3LJ5 - chains D and E of the 12 polymer chains in the assembly; structure by X-ray diffraction, 7.50 A resolution (low resolution: residue-level contacts below are approximate; hydrogen-bond / salt-bridge calls are withheld).

[Chain D (and E)]
Molecule: Portal protein
Source organism: Enterobacteria phage P22
Notes: chain E of this document is another copy of the same molecule, construct and numbering; everything in this record applies to it too
Reference sequence: P26744 (PORTL_BPP22); residue numbers follow UniProt; this construct covers 1-725
Sequence (725 residues; each row starts with the number of its first residue):
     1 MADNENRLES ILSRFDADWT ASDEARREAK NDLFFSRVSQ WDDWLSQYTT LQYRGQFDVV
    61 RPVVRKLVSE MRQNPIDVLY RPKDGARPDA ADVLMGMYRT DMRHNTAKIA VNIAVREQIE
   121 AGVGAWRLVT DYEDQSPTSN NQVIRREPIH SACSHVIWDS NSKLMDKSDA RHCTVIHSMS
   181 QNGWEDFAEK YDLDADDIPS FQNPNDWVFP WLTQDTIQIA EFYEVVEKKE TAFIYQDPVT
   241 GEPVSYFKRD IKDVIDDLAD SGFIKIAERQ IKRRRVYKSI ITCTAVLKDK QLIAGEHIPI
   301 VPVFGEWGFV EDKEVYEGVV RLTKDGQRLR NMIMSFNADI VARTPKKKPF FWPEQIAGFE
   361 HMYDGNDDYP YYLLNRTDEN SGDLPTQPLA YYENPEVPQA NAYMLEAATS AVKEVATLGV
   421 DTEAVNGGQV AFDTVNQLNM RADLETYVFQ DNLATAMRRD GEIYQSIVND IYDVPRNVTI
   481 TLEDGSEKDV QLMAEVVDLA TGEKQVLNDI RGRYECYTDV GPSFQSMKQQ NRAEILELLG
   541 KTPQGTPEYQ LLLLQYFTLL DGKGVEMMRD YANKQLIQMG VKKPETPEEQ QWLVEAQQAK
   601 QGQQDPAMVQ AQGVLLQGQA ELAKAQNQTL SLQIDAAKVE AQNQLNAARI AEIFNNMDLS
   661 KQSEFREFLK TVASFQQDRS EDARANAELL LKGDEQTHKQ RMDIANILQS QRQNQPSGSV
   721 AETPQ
Disordered / not traced: 1-4, 464-492

[How chain D and chain E interact]
Contacting residue pairs (194):
  Glu-5(D) / Asp-196(E)
  Asp-23(D) / Leu-212(E)
  Glu-24(D) / Leu-212(E)
  Glu-24(D) / Thr-213(E)
  Arg-26(D) / Leu-212(E)
  Arg-27(D) / Trp-211(E)
  Arg-27(D) / Leu-212(E)
  Arg-27(D) / Thr-213(E)
  Arg-81(D) / Gln-529(E)
  Arg-81(D) / Arg-532(E)
  Arg-81(D) / Leu-560(E)
  Pro-82(D) / Leu-560(E)
  Lys-83(D) / Lys-528(E)
  Asp-84(D) / Gly-96(E)
  Asp-84(D) / Ser-526(E)
  Asp-84(D) / Met-527(E)
  Asp-84(D) / Lys-528(E)
  Ala-86(D) / Lys-528(E)
  Pro-88(D) / Asp-561(E)
  Pro-88(D) / Arg-569(E)
  Asp-89(D) / Asp-561(E)
  Asp-92(D) / Asp-561(E)
  Asn-161(D) / Met-179(E)
  Asn-161(D) / Ser-180(E)
  Lys-163(D) / Pro-148(E)
  Lys-163(D) / His-150(E)
  Lys-163(D) / Ser-178(E)
  Leu-164(D) / Thr-106(E)
  Leu-164(D) / Ile-109(E)
  Leu-164(D) / Pro-148(E)
  Met-165(D) / Ile-109(E)
  Asp-166(D) / Asn-105(E)
  Arg-171(D) / Asn-182(E)
  Arg-171(D) / Asp-186(E)
  His-172(D) / Asn-182(E)
  Lys-229(D) / Asp-134(E)
  Arg-269(D) / Asn-141(E)
  Gln-270(D) / Asp-134(E)
  Ile-271(D) / Asp-134(E)
  Lys-272(D) / Asp-131(E)
  Lys-272(D) / Tyr-132(E)
  Lys-272(D) / Glu-133(E)
  Lys-272(D) / Asp-134(E)
  Lys-272(D) / Gln-135(E)
  Arg-273(D) / Gln-135(E)
  Glu-296(D) / Gln-135(E)
  Glu-306(D) / Arg-61(E)
  Glu-306(D) / Arg-65(E)
  Glu-306(D) / Arg-116(E)
  Trp-307(D) / Ile-113(E)
  Trp-307(D) / Arg-116(E)
  Trp-307(D) / His-150(E)
  Gly-308(D) / His-150(E)
  Phe-309(D) / His-150(E)
  Phe-309(D) / Ser-151(E)
  Val-310(D) / Ser-36(E)
  Val-310(D) / Gln-40(E)
  Val-310(D) / Ser-151(E)
  Glu-311(D) / Asn-205(E)
  Glu-311(D) / Trp-211(E)
  Glu-311(D) / Thr-213(E)
  Asp-312(D) / His-155(E)
  Asp-312(D) / Ser-178(E)
  Asp-312(D) / Asn-205(E)
  Glu-317(D) / Arg-61(E)
  Val-319(D) / Arg-65(E)
  Leu-322(D) / Asp-58(E)
  Leu-322(D) / Arg-65(E)
  Asp-325(D) / Tyr-53(E)
  Asp-325(D) / Gly-55(E)
  Asp-325(D) / Gln-56(E)
  Leu-329(D) / Tyr-53(E)
  Phe-336(D) / Val-341(E)
  Phe-336(D) / Ala-342(E)
  Pro-345(D) / Tyr-363(E)
  Pro-345(D) / Tyr-372(E)
  Lys-346(D) / Asp-367(E)
  Lys-346(D) / Tyr-372(E)
  Lys-348(D) / Asn-366(E)
  Lys-348(D) / Tyr-369(E)
  Lys-348(D) / Tyr-372(E)
  Pro-349(D) / Tyr-371(E)
  Pro-349(D) / Tyr-372(E)
  Phe-350(D) / Tyr-363(E)
  Phe-350(D) / Tyr-372(E)
  Phe-350(D) / Leu-374(E)
  Phe-350(D) / Gln-387(E)
  Phe-350(D) / Pro-388(E)
  Phe-350(D) / Tyr-391(E)
  Phe-351(D) / Tyr-371(E)
  Phe-351(D) / Tyr-372(E)
  Phe-351(D) / Leu-373(E)
  Phe-351(D) / Leu-374(E)
  Trp-352(D) / Leu-374(E)
  Trp-352(D) / Asn-375(E)
  Trp-352(D) / Arg-376(E)
  Trp-352(D) / Pro-385(E)
  Pro-353(D) / Phe-359(E)
  Pro-353(D) / Leu-373(E)
  Pro-353(D) / Leu-374(E)
  Glu-354(D) / Arg-376(E)
  Glu-354(D) / Thr-377(E)
  Ile-356(D) / Tyr-371(E)
  Glu-360(D) / Tyr-371(E)
  Tyr-363(D) / Pro-370(E)
  Tyr-363(D) / Tyr-371(E)
  Asp-364(D) / Pro-370(E)
  Asp-378(D) / Arg-376(E)
  Ser-381(D) / Arg-376(E)
  Asp-383(D) / Arg-376(E)
  Leu-384(D) / Arg-376(E)
  Pro-388(D) / Gln-387(E)
  Ala-390(D) / Gln-387(E)
  Tyr-391(D) / Tyr-391(E)
  Tyr-392(D) / Pro-349(E)
  Tyr-392(D) / Tyr-391(E)
  Glu-393(D) / Lys-347(E)
  Glu-393(D) / Tyr-391(E)
  Asn-394(D) / Lys-347(E)
  Glu-396(D) / Lys-347(E)
  Glu-396(D) / Asn-394(E)
  Pro-398(D) / Pro-395(E)
  Gln-399(D) / Pro-395(E)
  Gln-399(D) / Glu-396(E)
  Gln-399(D) / Val-397(E)
  Ala-400(D) / Ile-340(E)
  Ala-400(D) / Val-341(E)
  Ala-400(D) / Pro-395(E)
  Ala-400(D) / Glu-396(E)
  Ala-400(D) / Val-397(E)
  Asn-401(D) / Val-341(E)
  Asn-401(D) / Lys-346(E)
  Tyr-403(D) / Asn-337(E)
  Tyr-403(D) / Val-397(E)
  Tyr-403(D) / Asn-401(E)
  Tyr-403(D) / Ala-402(E)
  Tyr-403(D) / Leu-405(E)
  Met-404(D) / Met-334(E)
  Met-404(D) / Asn-337(E)
  Met-404(D) / Ala-338(E)
  Ala-407(D) / Met-334(E)
  Ala-411(D) / Phe-57(E)
  Glu-414(D) / Phe-57(E)
  Glu-414(D) / Pro-62(E)
  Glu-414(D) / Lys-413(E)
  Val-415(D) / Phe-57(E)
  Val-415(D) / Asp-58(E)
  Val-415(D) / Pro-62(E)
  Val-415(D) / Arg-65(E)
  Thr-417(D) / Pro-62(E)
  Leu-418(D) / Arg-65(E)
  Asn-426(D) / Gln-73(E)
  Gly-428(D) / Ser-69(E)
  Val-430(D) / Ser-69(E)
  Val-430(D) / Gln-73(E)
  Ala-431(D) / Ser-69(E)
  Thr-434(D) / Arg-72(E)
  Thr-434(D) / Lys-108(E)
  Val-435(D) / Arg-72(E)
  Leu-438(D) / Asn-105(E)
  Leu-438(D) / Lys-108(E)
  Arg-441(D) / Asn-105(E)
  Arg-441(D) / Gln-525(E)
  Ala-442(D) / Asn-105(E)
  Glu-445(D) / Asn-105(E)
  Tyr-514(D) / Gln-135(E)
  Tyr-514(D) / Ser-136(E)
  Tyr-517(D) / Arg-103(E)
  Tyr-517(D) / Gln-525(E)
  Tyr-517(D) / Ser-526(E)
  Asp-519(D) / Gln-525(E)
  Asp-519(D) / Gln-529(E)
  Asn-531(D) / Lys-563(E)
  Leu-538(D) / Tyr-556(E)
  Lys-541(D) / Leu-536(E)
  Thr-542(D) / Tyr-556(E)
  Thr-546(D) / Tyr-549(E)
  Pro-547(D) / Tyr-549(E)
  Pro-547(D) / Leu-552(E)
  Gln-550(D) / Met-568(E)
  Leu-551(D) / Tyr-556(E)
  Leu-551(D) / Met-568(E)
  Leu-554(D) / Gly-564(E)
  Leu-554(D) / Met-567(E)
  Leu-554(D) / Met-568(E)
  Phe-557(D) / Lys-563(E)
  Thr-558(D) / Lys-563(E)
  Val-581(D) / Tyr-571(E)
  Glu-640(D) / Lys-638(E)
  Glu-722(D) / Pro-724(E)
  Thr-723(D) / Pro-724(E)
  Thr-723(D) / Gln-725(E)
  Pro-724(D) / Gln-725(E)
  Gln-725(D) / Gln-725(E)
Also at the interface, not in a pair above, chain D (131 interface residues in all): Arg-14, Asp-159, Ser-160, Lys-313, Val-315, Gly-318, Met-332, Gln-355, Leu-389, Ala-408, Asp-421, Thr-422, Val-425, Lys-528, Glu-534, Ile-535, Pro-543, Leu-576, Ala-636, Asn-643, Ala-651, Phe-654, Asp-658, Gln-662, Leu-669
Also at the interface, not in a pair above, chain E (121 interface residues in all): Arg-54, Val-59, Lys-66, Thr-100, His-104, Asn-112, Glu-117, Gly-183, Asp-206, Lys-348, Phe-351, Glu-423, Leu-539, Gln-544, Gln-555, Gly-562, Val-565, Asp-635, Gln-642, Arg-649, Ile-653, Asn-656, Ser-660, Glu-667

[Overview]
131 residues of chain D face 121 of chain E across their interface.
Chain D and chain E are both Portal protein (Enterobacteria phage P22); the structure, Full Length
Bacteriophage P22 Portal Protein, was determined by X-ray diffraction together with 4V4K from the same study.
